7OQB - chains O and Q of the 21 polymer chains in the assembly; structure by electron microscopy, 9.00 A resolution (very low resolution: no residue pairs are listed; an interface is given only as per-side residue counts).

== Chain O ==
Molecule: U2 snRNP component HSH155
From: Saccharomyces cerevisiae
UniProt: P49955 (SF3B1_YEAST); residues 1-971 here = UniProt positions 1-971
Sequence (971 residues; each row starts with the number of its first residue):
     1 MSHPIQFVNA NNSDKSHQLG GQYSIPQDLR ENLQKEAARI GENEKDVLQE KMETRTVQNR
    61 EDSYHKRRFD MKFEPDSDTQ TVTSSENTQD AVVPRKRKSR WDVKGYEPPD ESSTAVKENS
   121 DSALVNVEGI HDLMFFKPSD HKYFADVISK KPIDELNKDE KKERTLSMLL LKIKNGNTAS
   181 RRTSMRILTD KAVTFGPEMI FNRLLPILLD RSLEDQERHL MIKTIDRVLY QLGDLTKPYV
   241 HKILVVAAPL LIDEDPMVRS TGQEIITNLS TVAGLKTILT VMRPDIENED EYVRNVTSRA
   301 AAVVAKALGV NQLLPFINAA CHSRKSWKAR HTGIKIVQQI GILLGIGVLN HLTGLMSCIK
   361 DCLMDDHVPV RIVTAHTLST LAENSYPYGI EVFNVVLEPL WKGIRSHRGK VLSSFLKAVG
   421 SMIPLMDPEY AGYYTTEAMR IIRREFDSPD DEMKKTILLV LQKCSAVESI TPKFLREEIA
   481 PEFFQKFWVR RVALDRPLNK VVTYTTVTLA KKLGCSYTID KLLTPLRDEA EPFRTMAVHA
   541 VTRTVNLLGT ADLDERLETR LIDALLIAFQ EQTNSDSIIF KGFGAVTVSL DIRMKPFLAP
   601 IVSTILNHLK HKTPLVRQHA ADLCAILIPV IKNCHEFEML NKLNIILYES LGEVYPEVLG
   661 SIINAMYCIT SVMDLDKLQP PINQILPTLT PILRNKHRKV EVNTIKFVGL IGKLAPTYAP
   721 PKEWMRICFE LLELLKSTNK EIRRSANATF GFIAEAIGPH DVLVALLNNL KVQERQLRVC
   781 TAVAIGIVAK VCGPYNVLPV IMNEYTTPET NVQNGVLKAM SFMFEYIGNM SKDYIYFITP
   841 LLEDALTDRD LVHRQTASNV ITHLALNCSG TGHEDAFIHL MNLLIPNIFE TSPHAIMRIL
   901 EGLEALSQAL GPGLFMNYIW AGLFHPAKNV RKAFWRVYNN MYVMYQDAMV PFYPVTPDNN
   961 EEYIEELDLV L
Disordered / not traced: 1-159

== Chain Q ==
Molecule: Cold sensitive U2 snRNA suppressor 1
From: Saccharomyces cerevisiae
UniProt: Q02554 (CUS1_YEAST); numbering as in UniProt (aligned over 1-436)
Sequence (436 residues; row label = number of the first residue in the row):
     1 MARTKSRKRS GNNQNKNASV VNNKAEIAAM IDARRLEQKK KGGVTNSKGK TNKVVDAKLE
    61 KEFKDVLQRF QVQENDTPKE ITKDEKNNHV VIVEKNPVMN RKHTAEDELE DTPSDGIEEH
   121 LSARKRRKTE KPSLSQLKSQ VPYPQIIEWY DCDARYPGLL ASIKCTKNVI PVPSHWQSKK
   181 EYLSGRSLLG KRPFELPDII KKTNIEQMRS TLPQSGLDGQ DEKSLKEASR ARVQPKMGAL
   241 DLDYKKLHDV FFKIGANWKP DHLLCFGDVY YENRNLFEET NWKRMVDHKR PGRISQELRA
   301 IMNLPEGQLP PWCMKMKDIG LPTGYPDLKI AGLNWDITNL KGDVYGKIIP NHHSRSKKQG
   361 RNYFGALISF ETPEFENSKE DTQANAENGR QDDKIDDEVE HKLDHFQEDI SEVTSAEEKL
   421 ERNEEESEKQ LYTVLK
Disordered / not traced: 1-124, 214-238, 354-360, 377-436
Swiss-Prot annotation at these positions:
  - modified residue: Thr104 (Phosphothreonine), Thr112 (Phosphothreonine), Ser114 (Phosphoserine)

== Chain O / chain Q interface ==
At this resolution (9 A) residue pairs are not listed: 18 residues of chain O and 22 of chain Q lie at the interface.

== Summary ==
18 residues of chain O and 22 residues of chain Q are in contact.
Here chain O is U2 snRNP component HSH155 and chain Q is Cold sensitive U2 snRNA suppressor 1, both from
Saccharomyces cerevisiae. Entry 7OQB (The U2 part of Saccharomyces cerevisiae spliceosomal pre-A complex
(delta BS-A ACT1)) was determined by electron microscopy (same publication as 7OQC and 7OQE).
